Entry 6OQU (electron microscopy, 3.20 A resolution); this record covers chains W and C of the 22 polymer chains in the assembly.

== Chain W ==
Protein: ATP synthase subunit delta
From: Escherichia coli
UniProt: V0ZA15 (V0ZA15_ECOLX); residues 0-176 here correspond to UniProt positions 1-177 (UniProt number = residue number + 1)
Chain sequence (177 residues; row label = number of the first residue in the row; numbering starts at 0):
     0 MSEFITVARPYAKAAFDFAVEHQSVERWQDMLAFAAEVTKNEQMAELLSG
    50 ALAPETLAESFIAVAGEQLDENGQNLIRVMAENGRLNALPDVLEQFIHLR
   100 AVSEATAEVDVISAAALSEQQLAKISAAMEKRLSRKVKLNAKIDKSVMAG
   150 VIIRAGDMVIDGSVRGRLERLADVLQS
Disordered / not traced: 0-1, 175-176
Sequence notes: conflict Ala64 (Cys65 in V0ZA15), Ala140 (Cys141 in V0ZA15)

== Chain C ==
Protein: ATP synthase subunit alpha
From: Escherichia coli
Notes: EC 7.1.2.2
UniProt: A0A073FQ32 (A0A073FQ32_ECOLX); residues 1-513 here = UniProt positions 1-513
Chain sequence (513 residues; numbered 1 to 513; the number before each row is that of its first residue):
     1 MQLNSTEISELIKQRIAQFNVVSEAHNEGTIVSVSDGVIRIHGLADCMQG
    51 EMISLPGNRYAIALNLERDSVGAVVMGPYADLAEGMKVKCTGRILEVPVG
   101 RGLLGRVVNTLGAPIDGKGPLDHDGFSAVEAIAPGVIERQSVDQPVQTGY
   151 KAVDSMIPIGRGQRELIIGDRQTGKTALAIDAIINQRDSGIKCIYVAIGQ
   201 KASTISNVVRKLEEHGALANTIVVVATASESAALQYLAPYAGCAMGEYFR
   251 DRGEDALIIYDDLSKQAVAYRQISLLLRRPPGREAFPGDVFYLHSRLLER
   301 AARVNAEYVEAFTKGEVKGKTGSLTALPIIETQAGDVSAFVPTNVISITD
   351 GQIFLETNLFNAGIRPAVNPGISVSRVGGAAQTKIMKKLSGGIRTALAQY
   401 RELAAFSQFASDLDDATRKQLDHGQKVTELLKQKQYAPMSVAQQSLVLFA
   451 AERGYLADVELSKIGSFEAALLAYVDRDHAPLMQEINQTGGYNDEIEGKL
   501 KGILDSFKATQSW
Disordered / not traced: 1
Bound ions: Mg2+: Thr176 (together with ATP)
Small-molecule neighbours:
  - ADP (adenosine-5'-diphosphate): Arg376, Val377, Gly378
  - ATP: Tyr150, Arg171, Gln172, Thr173, Gly174, Lys175, Thr176, Ala177, Asp261, Glu331, Phe360, Arg365, Pro366, Gln433, Lys434, Gln435

== How chain W and chain C interact ==
Contacting residue pairs - 33 pairs, chain W then chain C:
  Glu2(W) - Gln2(C)
  Phe3(W) - Gln2(C)
  Val6(W) - Gln2(C)
  Val6(W) - Asn4(C)
  Pro9(W) - Glu7(C)
  Pro9(W) - Ile12(C)  hydrophobic
  Tyr10(W) - Glu7(C)  hydrogen bond
  Tyr10(W) - Ile12(C)  hydrophobic
  Lys12(W) - Ser9(C)
  Ala13(W) - Ser9(C)
  Ala13(W) - Ile12(C)  hydrophobic
  Ala13(W) - Lys13(C)
  Asp16(W) - Lys13(C)
  Phe17(W) - Lys13(C)
  Phe17(W) - Ile16(C)  hydrophobic
  Phe17(W) - Ala17(C)  hydrophobic
  Glu20(W) - Lys13(C)  salt bridge
  Asn71(W) - Ile16(C)
  Asn71(W) - Ala17(C)
  Asn74(W) - Arg15(C)
  Asn74(W) - Ile16(C)  hydrogen bond (side chain-backbone)
  Asn74(W) - Ala17(C)
  Asn74(W) - Phe19(C)
  Leu75(W) - Ile16(C)  hydrophobic
  Arg77(W) - Phe19(C)
  Val78(W) - Arg15(C)
  Val78(W) - Phe19(C)  hydrophobic
  Glu81(W) - Arg15(C)  salt bridge
  Glu81(W) - Phe19(C)
  Asn82(W) - Glu7(C)
  Arg84(W) - Gln2(C)
  Arg84(W) - Leu3(C)  hydrogen bond (side chain-backbone)
  Arg84(W) - Glu7(C)  salt bridge
Interface residues without a listed pair, chain W (20 interface residues in all): Thr5, Trp27
Interface residues without a listed pair, chain C (14 interface residues in all): Ser5, Gln18, Arg68

== In short ==
The interface between chain W and chain C involves 20 residues on one side and 14 on the other, with 3
hydrogen bonds and 3 salt bridges. Among the polar pairs are Glu20(W)-Lys13(C), Glu81(W)-Arg15(C) and
Arg84(W)-Glu7(C). Chain C binds ATP and ADP.
Here chain W is ATP synthase subunit delta and chain C is ATP synthase subunit alpha, both from Escherichia
coli. Entry 6OQU (E. coli ATP synthase State 1d) was determined by electron microscopy, deposited together
with 6OQR, 6OQS, 6OQT, 6OQV, 6OQW, 6PQV and 3 further entries.
